PDB entry 1LQK | X-ray diffraction, 1.35 A resolution | chains A and B

== Chain A (and B) ==
Name: probable Fosfomycin Resistance Protein
Source organism: Pseudomonas aeruginosa
Notes: EC 2.5.1.18; chain B of this document is another copy of the same molecule, construct and numbering; everything in this record applies to it too
Reference sequence: Q9I4K6 (FOSA_PSEAE); numbering as in UniProt (aligned over 1-135)
Chain sequence (135 residues; row label = number of the first residue in the row):
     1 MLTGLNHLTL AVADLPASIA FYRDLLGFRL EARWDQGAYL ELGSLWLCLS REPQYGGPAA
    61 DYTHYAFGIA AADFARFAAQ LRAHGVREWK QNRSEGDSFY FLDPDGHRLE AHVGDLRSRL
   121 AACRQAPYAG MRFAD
Disordered / not traced: 135
Bound ions: Mn2+ site 1: His7 (together with phosphate ion) (shared with His64(B), Glu110(B) of chain B); Mn2+ site 2: His64, Glu110 (together with phosphate ion) (shared with His7(B) of chain B); K+: Asn92, Ser94, Glu95, Gly96, Ser98, Tyr100, His112, Arg119 (together with phosphate ion)

== Chain A / chain B interface ==
Residue-residue contacts (122; chain A residue first):
  Met1(A) - Ile69(B)
  Met1(A) - Asp73(B)
  Met1(A) - Arg76(B)  hydrogen bond
  Met1(A) - Phe77(B)  hydrophobic
  Met1(A) - Gln80(B)
  Leu2(A) - Leu42(B)
  Leu2(A) - Gly68(B)
  Leu2(A) - Phe77(B)  hydrophobic
  Leu2(A) - Ala111(B)  hydrophobic
  Thr3(A) - Gly43(B)
  Thr3(A) - Gly68(B)  hydrogen bond (backbone-backbone)
  Thr3(A) - Ile69(B)
  Gly4(A) - Leu42(B)
  Gly4(A) - Phe67(B)
  Gly4(A) - Gly68(B)  hydrogen bond (backbone-backbone)
  Leu5(A) - Leu5(B)  hydrophobic
  Leu5(A) - Ala66(B)
  Asn6(A) - Ala66(B)  hydrogen bond (backbone-backbone)
  Asn6(A) - Phe67(B)
  Asn6(A) - Gly68(B)
  Asn6(A) - His112(B)
  Asn6(A) - Gly114(B)  hydrogen bond (side chain-backbone)
  His7(A) - His64(B)
  His7(A) - Tyr65(B)
  His7(A) - Ala66(B)  hydrogen bond (backbone-backbone)
  His7(A) - Glu110(B)  salt bridge
  Leu8(A) - His64(B)
  Leu8(A) - Tyr65(B)  hydrophobic
  Thr9(A) - Tyr62(B)
  Thr9(A) - Thr63(B)
  Thr9(A) - His64(B)  hydrogen bond (backbone-backbone)
  Leu10(A) - Thr63(B)
  Ala11(A) - Asp61(B)
  Ala11(A) - Thr63(B)  hydrogen bond (backbone-side chain)
  Leu26(A) - Leu2(B)
  Arg29(A) - Ala134(B)  hydrogen bond (side chain-backbone)
  Leu30(A) - Ala134(B)
  Glu31(A) - Arg117(B)  salt bridge
  Glu31(A) - Phe133(B)
  Glu31(A) - Ala134(B)  hydrogen bond (backbone-backbone)
  Ala32(A) - Leu120(B)  hydrophobic
  Ala32(A) - Met131(B)  hydrophobic
  Ala32(A) - Arg132(B)
  Arg33(A) - Gly130(B)
  Arg33(A) - Met131(B)
  Arg33(A) - Arg132(B)  hydrogen bond (backbone-backbone)
  Trp34(A) - Tyr128(B)
  Trp34(A) - Ala129(B)
  Trp34(A) - Gly130(B)
  Trp34(A) - Met131(B)  hydrophobic
  Asp35(A) - Ala129(B)  hydrogen bond (backbone-backbone)
  Asp35(A) - Gly130(B)
  Tyr39(A) - Arg119(B)  hydrogen bond
  Tyr39(A) - Tyr128(B)  hydrogen bond
  Glu41(A) - Leu116(B)
  Glu41(A) - Arg117(B)  salt bridge
  Leu42(A) - Leu2(B)
  Leu42(A) - Gly4(B)
  Gly43(A) - Thr3(B)
  Trp46(A) - Asp115(B)
  Trp46(A) - Leu116(B)
  Trp46(A) - Arg119(B)
  Ser50(A) - Tyr62(B)
  Glu52(A) - Asp61(B)
  Glu52(A) - Tyr62(B)  hydrogen bond (side chain-backbone)
  Tyr55(A) - Asp61(B)
  Asp61(A) - Ala11(B)
  Asp61(A) - Glu52(B)
  Asp61(A) - Tyr55(B)
  Tyr62(A) - Thr9(B)
  Tyr62(A) - Ser50(B)
  Tyr62(A) - Glu52(B)  hydrogen bond (backbone-side chain)
  Thr63(A) - Thr9(B)
  Thr63(A) - Leu10(B)
  Thr63(A) - Ala11(B)  hydrogen bond (side chain-backbone)
  Thr63(A) - Tyr65(B)
  Thr63(A) - His107(B)
  His64(A) - His7(B)
  His64(A) - Leu8(B)
  His64(A) - Thr9(B)  hydrogen bond (backbone-backbone)
  Tyr65(A) - His7(B)
  Tyr65(A) - Leu8(B)  hydrophobic
  Tyr65(A) - Thr63(B)
  Tyr65(A) - Tyr65(B)  hydrogen bond
  Ala66(A) - Leu5(B)
  Ala66(A) - Asn6(B)  hydrogen bond (backbone-backbone)
  Ala66(A) - His7(B)  hydrogen bond (backbone-backbone)
  Phe67(A) - Gly4(B)
  Phe67(A) - Asn6(B)
  Gly68(A) - Leu2(B)
  Gly68(A) - Thr3(B)  hydrogen bond (backbone-backbone)
  Gly68(A) - Gly4(B)  hydrogen bond (backbone-backbone)
  Gly68(A) - Asn6(B)
  Ile69(A) - Met1(B)
  Asp73(A) - Met1(B)
  Phe77(A) - Leu2(B)  hydrophobic
  His107(A) - Thr63(B)
  Glu110(A) - His7(B)  salt bridge
  Ala111(A) - Leu2(B)  hydrophobic
  His112(A) - Asn6(B)  hydrogen bond
  Gly114(A) - Asn6(B)  hydrogen bond (backbone-side chain)
  Asp115(A) - Trp46(B)
  Leu116(A) - Glu41(B)
  Leu116(A) - Trp46(B)
  Arg119(A) - Tyr39(B)  hydrogen bond
  Arg119(A) - Trp46(B)
  Leu120(A) - Glu31(B)
  Leu120(A) - Ala32(B)  hydrophobic
  Tyr128(A) - Trp34(B)
  Tyr128(A) - Tyr39(B)  hydrogen bond
  Ala129(A) - Trp34(B)
  Ala129(A) - Asp35(B)  hydrogen bond (backbone-backbone)
  Gly130(A) - Arg33(B)
  Gly130(A) - Trp34(B)
  Gly130(A) - Asp35(B)
  Met131(A) - Arg33(B)
  Met131(A) - Trp34(B)  hydrophobic
  Arg132(A) - Ala32(B)
  Arg132(A) - Arg33(B)  hydrogen bond (backbone-backbone)
  Phe133(A) - Glu31(B)
  Ala134(A) - Leu30(B)
  Ala134(A) - Glu31(B)  hydrogen bond (backbone-backbone)
Also at the interface, not in a pair above, chain A (59 interface residues in all): Leu45, Ala60, Ala70, Arg117, Cys123
Also at the interface, not in a pair above, chain B (58 interface residues in all): Leu26, Leu45, Cys123

== In short ==
59 residues of chain A and 58 residues of chain B are in contact, with 30 hydrogen bonds and 4 salt bridges.
Polar pairs include His7(A)-Glu110(B), Glu31(A)-Arg117(B) and Glu41(A)-Arg117(B). The Mn2+ site 2 is built by
His64(A) and Glu110(A).
Chain A and chain B are both probable Fosfomycin Resistance Protein (Pseudomonas aeruginosa); the structure,
High Resolution Structure of Fosfomycin Resistance Protein A (FosA), was determined by X-ray diffraction,
deposited together with 1LQO and 1LQP.
